Entry 6SOF (electron microscopy, 4.30 A resolution (low resolution: residue-level contacts below are approximate; hydrogen-bond / salt-bridge calls are withheld)); this record covers chains A and H of the 12 polymer chains in the assembly.

== Chain A ==
Molecule: Insulin receptor
Organism: Homo sapiens
Notes: EC 2.7.10.1
Reference sequence: P06213 (INSR_HUMAN), isoform P06213-2; residues 1-719 here correspond to UniProt positions 28-746 (UniProt number = residue number + 27)
Chain sequence (719 residues; row label = number of the first residue in the row):
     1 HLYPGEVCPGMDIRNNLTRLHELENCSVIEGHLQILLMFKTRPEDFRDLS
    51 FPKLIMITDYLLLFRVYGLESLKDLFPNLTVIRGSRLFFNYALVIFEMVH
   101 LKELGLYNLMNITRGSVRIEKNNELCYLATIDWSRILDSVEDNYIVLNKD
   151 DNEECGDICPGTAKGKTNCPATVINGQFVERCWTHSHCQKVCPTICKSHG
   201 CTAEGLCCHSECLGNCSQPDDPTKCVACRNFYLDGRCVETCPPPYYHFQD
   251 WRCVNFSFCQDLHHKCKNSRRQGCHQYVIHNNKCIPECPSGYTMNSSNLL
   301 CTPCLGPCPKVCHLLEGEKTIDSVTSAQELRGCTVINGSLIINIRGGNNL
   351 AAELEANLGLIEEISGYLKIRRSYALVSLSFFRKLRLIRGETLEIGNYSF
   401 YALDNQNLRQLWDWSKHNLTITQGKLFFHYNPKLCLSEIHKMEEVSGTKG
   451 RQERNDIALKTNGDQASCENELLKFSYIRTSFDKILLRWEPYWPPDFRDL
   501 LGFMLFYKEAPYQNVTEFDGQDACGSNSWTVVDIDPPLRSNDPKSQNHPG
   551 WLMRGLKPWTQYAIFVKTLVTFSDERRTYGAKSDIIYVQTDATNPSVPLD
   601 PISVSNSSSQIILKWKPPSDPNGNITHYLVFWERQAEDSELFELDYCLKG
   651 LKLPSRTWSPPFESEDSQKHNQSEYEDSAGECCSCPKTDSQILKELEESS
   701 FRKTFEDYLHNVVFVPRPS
Disulfides: C8-C26, C126-C155, C159-C182, C169-C188, C192-C201, C196-C207, C208-C216, C212-C225, C228-C237, C241-C253, C259-C284, C266-C274, C288-C301, C304-C308, C312-C333, C435-C468, C682-C685
UniProt features mapped onto this chain:
  - region: E706 to F714 (Insulin-binding)
  - site: F39 (Insulin-binding)
  - modified residue: S373 (Phosphoserine), Y374 (Phosphotyrosine), S380 (Phosphoserine)
  - glycosylation (N-linked (GlcNAc...) asparagine): N16, N25, N78, N111, N215, N255, N295, N337, N397, N418, N514, N606, N624, N671
From the paper describing this entry:
  - self-association interface (contacts with another copy of this molecule): L648 to K652

== Chain H ==
Molecule: Insulin
Organism: Homo sapiens
Reference sequence: P01308 (INS_HUMAN); residues 1-30 here correspond to UniProt positions 25-54 (UniProt number = residue number + 24)
Chain sequence (30 residues; each row starts with the number of its first residue):
     1 FVNQHLCGSHLVEALYLVCGERGFFYTPKT

== Chain A / chain H interface ==
Pairs across the interface - 13 pairs, chain A then chain H:
  P495(A) with H5(H); C7(H)
  D496(A) with C7(H)
  F497(A) with C7(H); H10(H)
  N541(A) with S9(H); H10(H)
  H710(A) with V12(H)
  V713(A) with F24(H)
  F714(A) with L15(H); F24(H)
  V715(A) with F24(H)
  R717(A) with F25(H)
Interface residues without a listed pair, chain A (10 interface residues in all): R539
Interface residues without a listed pair, chain H (10 interface residues in all): Q4, G8

== Summary ==
The chain A/chain H interface involves 10 residues from each chain. The paper reports a self-association
interface involving L648(A).
Here chain A is Insulin receptor and chain H is Insulin, both from Homo sapiens. Entry 6SOF (human insulin
receptor ectodomain bound by 4 insulin) was determined by electron microscopy.
